8G2P - chains A and J of the 6 polymer chains in the assembly; structure by X-ray diffraction, 2.52 A resolution.

# Chain A
Molecule: Cyclic GMP-AMP synthase
From: Mus musculus
Notes: EC 2.7.7.86
Reference sequence: Q8C6L5 (CGAS_MOUSE); residues 147-507 here = UniProt positions 147-507
Chain sequence (364 residues; numbered 144 to 507; the number before each row is that of its first residue):
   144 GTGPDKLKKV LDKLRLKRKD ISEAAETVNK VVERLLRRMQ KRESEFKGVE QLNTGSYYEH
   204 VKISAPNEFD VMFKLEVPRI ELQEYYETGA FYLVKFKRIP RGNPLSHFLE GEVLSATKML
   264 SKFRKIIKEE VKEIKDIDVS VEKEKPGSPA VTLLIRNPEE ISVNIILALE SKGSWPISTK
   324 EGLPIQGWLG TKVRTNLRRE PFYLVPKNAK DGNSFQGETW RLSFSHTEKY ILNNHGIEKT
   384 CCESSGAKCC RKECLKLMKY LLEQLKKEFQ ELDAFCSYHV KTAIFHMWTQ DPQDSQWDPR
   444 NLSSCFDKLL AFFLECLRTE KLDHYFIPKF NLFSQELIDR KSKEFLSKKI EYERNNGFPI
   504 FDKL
Not modelled in the structure: 144-147, 240-244, 351-358
Construct notes: expression tag (144-146); engineered mutation Asn-307 (Asp in Q8C6L5)
Metal / ion sites: Mg2+: Glu-211, Asp-213 (together with ATP); Zn2+: His-378, Cys-384, Cys-385, Cys-392
Small-molecule neighbours:
  - ATP (adenosine-5'-triphosphate): Gly-198, Ser-199, Glu-202, Lys-205, Glu-211, Asp-213, Arg-364, Leu-365, Ser-368, Glu-371, Lys-402, Ser-420, Tyr-421, Lys-424, His-467
  - GTP (guanosine-5'-triphosphate): Thr-197, Glu-211, Asp-213, Met-215, Pro-289, Gly-290, Ser-291, Pro-292, Ala-293, Asn-307, Ile-309, Val-348, Arg-364, Ser-366, Ser-368
Swiss-Prot annotation at these positions:
  - region: Lys-372 to Lys-395 (DNA-binding)
  - motif: Leu-154 to Leu-159 (Nuclear export signal), Asp-281 to Ser-291 (Nuclear localization signal)
  - binding site (GTP): Thr-197, Arg-364 to Glu-371
  - binding site (ATP): Ser-199, Glu-371, Lys-402, Ser-420 to Lys-424
  - binding site (Mg(2+)): Glu-211, Asp-213
  - binding site (2',3'-cGAMP): Asp-213, Gly-290, Lys-350, Arg-364 to Ser-366
  - binding site (Zn(2+)): His-378, Cys-384, Cys-385, Cys-392
  - site: Arg-241 (Arginine-anchor)
  - modified residue: Lys-156 (N6-lactoyllysine), Glu-176 (PolyADP-ribosyl glutamic acid), Ser-199 (Phosphoserine), Tyr-201 (Phosphotyrosine), Glu-272 (5-glutamyl polyglutamate), Ser-291 (Phosphoserine), Glu-302 (5-glutamyl glutamate), Lys-372 (N6-acetyllysine), Lys-382 (N6-acetyllysine), Lys-402 (N6-acetyllysine), Ser-420 (Phosphoserine), Lys-491 (N6-methyllysine)
  - lipidation (S-palmitoyl cysteine): Cys-392, Cys-393, Cys-459
  - cross-link (Glycyl lysine isopeptide (Lys-Gly)): Lys-217 (interchain with G-Cter in SUMO), Lys-271 (interchain with G-Cter in ubiquitin), Lys-335 (interchain with G-Cter in SUMO), Lys-372 (interchain with G-Cter in SUMO), Lys-382 (interchain with G-Cter in SUMO), Lys-399 (interchain with G-Cter in ubiquitin), Lys-402 (interchain with G-Cter in ubiquitin), Lys-409 (interchain with G-Cter in ubiquitin), Lys-410 (interchain with G-Cter in ubiquitin), Lys-464 (interchain with G-Cter in SUMO)

# Chain J
Molecule: Palindromic DNA18
Sequence (18 nucleotides; row label = number of the first residue in the row):
     1 ATCTGTACAT GTACAGAT

# How chain A and chain J interact
Residue-residue contacts (5; chain A residue first):
  Arg-222(A) with DA17(J), salt bridge to the phosphate
  Lys-315(A) with DA15(J), sugar contact; DG16(J), phosphate contact
  Gly-316(A) with DG16(J), phosphate contact
  Arg-342(A) with DA13(J), sugar contact
Also at the interface, not in a pair above, chain J (5 interface residues in all): DT12

# Overview
4 residues of chain A face 5 of chain J across their interface, with 1 salt bridge. Its one salt-bridged
contact is Arg-222(A)/DA17(J). Bound to chain A: ATP and GTP.
Chain A is Cyclic GMP-AMP synthase (Mus musculus) and chain J is Palindromic DNA18; the structure, Structure
of Ternary Complex of cGAS with dsDNA and Bound ATP and GTP, was determined by X-ray diffraction.
